Entry 8Z7P (electron microscopy, 3.45 A resolution); this record covers chains D and A of the 6 polymer chains in the assembly.

[Chain D]
Name: Angiotensin-converting enzyme 2
From: Homo sapiens
Notes: EC 3.4.17.23, 3.4.17.-
Reference sequence: Q9BYF1 (ACE2_HUMAN); numbering as in UniProt (aligned over 1-615)
Chain sequence (631 residues; each row starts with the number of its first residue):
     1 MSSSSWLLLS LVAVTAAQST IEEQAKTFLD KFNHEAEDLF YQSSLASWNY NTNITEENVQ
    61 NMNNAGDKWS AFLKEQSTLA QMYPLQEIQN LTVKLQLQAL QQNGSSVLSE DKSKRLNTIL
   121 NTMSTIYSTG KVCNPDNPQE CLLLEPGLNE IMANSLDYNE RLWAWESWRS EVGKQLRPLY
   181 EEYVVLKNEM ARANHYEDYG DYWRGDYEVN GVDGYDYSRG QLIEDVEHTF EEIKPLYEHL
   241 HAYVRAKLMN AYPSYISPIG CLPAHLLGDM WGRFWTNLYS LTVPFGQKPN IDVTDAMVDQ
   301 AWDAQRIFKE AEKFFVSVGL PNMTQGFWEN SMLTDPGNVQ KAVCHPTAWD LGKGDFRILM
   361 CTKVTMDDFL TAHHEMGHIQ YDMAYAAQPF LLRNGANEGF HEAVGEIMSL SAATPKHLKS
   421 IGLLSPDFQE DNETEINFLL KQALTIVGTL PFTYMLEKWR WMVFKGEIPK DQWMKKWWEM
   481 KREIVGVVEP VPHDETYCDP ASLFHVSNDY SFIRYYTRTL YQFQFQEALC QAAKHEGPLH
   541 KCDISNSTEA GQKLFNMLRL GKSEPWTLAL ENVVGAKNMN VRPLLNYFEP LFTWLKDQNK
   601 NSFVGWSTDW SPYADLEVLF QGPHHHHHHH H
Disordered / not traced: 1-18, 614-631
Cystine bridges: Cys133-Cys141, Cys344-Cys361, Cys530-Cys542
Covalent attachments: N-acetylglucosamine (NAG) linked to Asn53, Asn90, Asn103, Asn322, Asn432, Asn546
Construct notes: expression tag (616-631)
UniProt features mapped onto this chain:
  - region (Interaction with SARS-CoV spike glycoprotein): Asp30 to Tyr41, Met82 to Pro84, Lys353 to Arg357
  - active site: Glu375 (Proton acceptor), His505 (Proton donor)
  - binding site (chloride): Arg169, Trp477, Lys481
  - binding site (substrate): Arg273, His345, Pro346, Tyr515
  - binding site (Zn(2+)): His374, His378, Glu402
  - glycosylation (N-linked (GlcNAc...) asparagine): Asn53, Asn90, Asn103, Asn322, Asn432, Asn546

[Chain A]
Name: Spike glycoprotein
From: Severe acute respiratory syndrome coronavirus 2
Reference sequence: P0DTC2 (SPIKE_SARS2); residues 1-1208 here = UniProt positions 1-1208
Chain sequence (1288 residues; row label = number of the first residue in the row):
     1 MFVFLVLLPL VSSQCVNLTT RTQLPPAYTN SFTRGVYYPD KVFRSSVLHS TQDLFLPFFS
    61 NVTWFHAIHV SGTNGTKRFD NPVLPFNDGV YFASTEKSNI IRGWIFGTTL DSKTQSLLIV
   121 NNATNVVIKV CEFQFCNDPF LGVYYHKNNK SWMESEFRVY SSANNCTFEY VSQPFLMDLE
   181 GKQGNFKNLR EFVFKNIDGY FKIYSKHTPI NLVRDLPQGF SALEPLVDLP IGINITRFQT
   241 LLALHRSYLT PGDSSSGWTA GAAAYYVGYL QPRTFLLKYN ENGTITDAVD CALDPLSETK
   301 CTLKSFTVEK GIYQTSNFRV QPTESIVRFP NITNLCPFGE VFNATRFASV YAWNRKRISN
   361 CVADYSVLYN SASFSTFKCY GVSPTKLNDL CFTNVYADSF VIRGDEVRQI APGQTGKIAD
   421 YNYKLPDDFT GCVIAWNSNN LDSKVGGNYN YLYRLFRKSN LKPFERDIST EIYQAGSTPC
   481 NGVEGFNCYF PLQSYGFQPT NGVGYQPYRV VVLSFELLHA PATVCGPKKS TNLVKNKCVN
   541 FNFNGLTGTG VLTESNKKFL PFQQFGRDIA DTTDAVRDPQ TLEILDITPC SFGGVSVITP
   601 GTNTSNQVAV LYQGVNCTEV PVAIHADQLT PTWRVYSTGS NVFQTRAGCL IGAEHVNNSY
   661 ECDIPIGAGI CASYQTQTNS PRRARSVASQ SIIAYTMSLG AENSVAYSNN SIAIPTNFTI
   721 SVTTEILPVS MTKTSVDCTM YICGDSTECS NLLLQYGSFC TQLNRALTGI AVEQDKNTQE
   781 VFAQVKQIYK TPPIKDFGGF NFSQILPDPS KPSKRSFIED LLFNKVTLAD AGFIKQYGDC
   841 LGDIAARDLI CAQKFNGLTV LPPLLTDEMI AQYTSALLAG TITSGWTFGA GAALQIPFAM
   901 QMAYRFNGIG VTQNVLYENQ KLIANQFNSA IGKIQDSLSS TASALGKLQD VVNQNAQALN
   961 TLVKQLSSNF GAISSVLNDI LSRLDKVEAE VQIDRLITGR LQSLQTYVTQ QLIRAAEIRA
  1021 SANLAATKMS ECVLGQSKRV DFCGKGYHLM SFPQSAPHGV VFLHVTYVPA QEKNFTTAPA
  1081 ICHDGKAHFP REGVFVSNGT HWFVTQRNFY EPQIITTDNT FVSGNCDVVI GIVNNTVYDP
  1141 LQPELDSFKE ELDKYFKNHT SPDVDLGDIS GINASVVNIQ KEIDRLNEVA KNLNESLIDL
  1201 QELGKYEQGS GYIPEAPRDG QAYVRKDGEW VFLSTFLSGL EVLFQGPGGW SHPQFEKGGG
  1261 SGGGSGGSAW SHPQFEKGGS HHHHHHHH
Disordered / not traced: 1-13, 74-75, 622-639, 677-689, 1146-1288
Cystine bridges: Cys15-Cys136, Cys131-Cys166, Cys291-Cys301, Cys336-Cys361, Cys379-Cys432, Cys391-Cys525, Cys480-Cys488, Cys538-Cys590, Cys617-Cys649, Cys662-Cys671, Cys738-Cys760, Cys743-Cys749, Cys840-Cys851, Cys1032-Cys1043, Cys1082-Cys1126
Covalent attachments: N-acetylglucosamine (NAG) linked to Asn17, Asn61, Asn122, Asn149, Asn165, Asn234, Asn282, Asn331, Asn343, Asn616, Asn709, Asn717, Asn801, Asn1074, Asn1098, Asn1134
Construct notes: variant Gly614 (Asp in P0DTC2); expression tag (1209-1288)
UniProt features mapped onto this chain:
  - region: Asn280 to Cys301 (Putative superantigen), Arg403 to Asp405 (Integrin-binding motif), Asn448 to Phe456 (Immunodominant HLA epitope recognized by the CD8+), Pro681 to Ala684 (Putative superantigen), Ser816 to Tyr837 (Fusion peptide 1), Lys835 to Phe855 (Fusion peptide 2), Asp1163 to Glu1202 (Heptad repeat 2)
  - site (Cleavage): Arg685, Ser686, Arg815, Ser816
  - glycosylation: Asn17 (N-linked (GlcNAc...) (complex) asparagine), Asn61 (N-linked (GlcNAc...) (hybrid) asparagine), Asn74 (N-linked (GlcNAc...) (complex) asparagine), Asn122 (N-linked (GlcNAc...) (hybrid) asparagine), Asn149 (N-linked (GlcNAc...) (complex) asparagine), Asn165 (N-linked (GlcNAc...) (complex) asparagine), Asn234 (N-linked (GlcNAc...) (high mannose) asparagine), Asn282 (N-linked (GlcNAc...) (complex) asparagine), Thr323 (O-linked (GalNAc) threonine), Ser325 (O-linked (HexNAc...) serine), Asn331 (N-linked (GlcNAc...) (complex) asparagine), Asn343 (N-linked (GlcNAc...) (complex) asparagine), Asn603 (N-linked (GlcNAc...) (hybrid) asparagine), Asn616 (N-linked (GlcNAc...) (complex) asparagine), Asn657 (N-linked (GlcNAc...) (complex) asparagine), Thr676 (O-linked (GlcNAc...) threonine), Thr678 (O-linked (GlcNAc...) threonine), Asn709 (N-linked (GlcNAc...) (high mannose) asparagine), Asn717 (N-linked (GlcNAc...) (hybrid) asparagine), Asn801 (N-linked (GlcNAc...) (hybrid) asparagine) and 6 more in UniProt

[How chain D and chain A interact]
Contacting residue pairs (35; chain D residue first):
  Gln24(D) with Ala475(A); Gly476(A); Asn487(A), hydrogen bond
  Thr27(D) with Phe456(A); Tyr489(A)
  Phe28(D) with Tyr489(A)
  Asp30(D) with Lys417(A), salt bridge; Phe456(A)
  Lys31(D) with Tyr489(A); Gln493(A)
  His34(D) with Tyr453(A), hydrogen bond; Gln493(A), hydrogen bond; Ser494(A), hydrogen bond (side chain-backbone)
  Glu35(D) with Gln493(A), hydrogen bond
  Asp38(D) with Tyr449(A), hydrogen bond; Gln498(A), hydrogen bond
  Tyr41(D) with Gln498(A); Thr500(A), hydrogen bond; Asn501(A), hydrogen bond
  Gln42(D) with Tyr449(A), hydrogen bond
  Leu45(D) with Thr500(A)
  Leu79(D) with Phe486(A), hydrophobic
  Met82(D) with Phe486(A), hydrophobic
  Tyr83(D) with Phe486(A); Asn487(A); Tyr489(A), hydrogen bond
  Gly352(D) with Tyr505(A)
  Lys353(D) with Gly496(A); Gln498(A); Asn501(A); Gly502(A); Tyr505(A)
  Gly354(D) with Gly502(A); Tyr505(A)
  Asp355(D) with Thr500(A)
Also at the interface, not in a pair above, chain D (22 interface residues in all): Ser19, Glu37, Arg357, Arg393
Also at the interface, not in a pair above, chain A (20 interface residues in all): Leu455, Tyr473, Ser477

[In short]
Chain D and chain A form an interface of 22 and 20 residues respectively; the contacts include 11 hydrogen
bonds and 1 salt bridge. Polar pairs include Asp30(D)-Lys417(A), Gln24(D)-Asn487(A) and His34(D)-Tyr453(A).
Covalently linked N-acetylglucosamine: at Asn53(D), Asn90(D), Asn103(D), Asn322(D), Asn432(D) and Asn546(D).
Chain D is Angiotensin-converting enzyme 2 (Homo sapiens) and chain A is Spike glycoprotein (Severe acute
respiratory syndrome coronavirus 2); the structure, Cryo-EM structure of SARS-CoV-2 S trimer in the early
fusion intermediate conformation (E-FIC), was determined by electron microscopy, deposited together with 8Z3W,
8Z4X, 8Z64, 8Z6A and 8Z7B.
